7R6A - chains A and B; structure by X-ray diffraction, 1.89 A resolution.

Chain A (and B):
Name: L-asparaginase I
Source organism: Yersinia pestis
Notes: EC 3.5.1.1; chain B of this document is another copy of the same molecule, construct and numbering; everything in this record applies to it too
UniProtKB: A0A3N4B0Q2 (A0A3N4B0Q2_YERPE); residues 2-338 here = UniProt positions 2-338
Chain sequence (338 residues; row label = number of the first residue in the row):
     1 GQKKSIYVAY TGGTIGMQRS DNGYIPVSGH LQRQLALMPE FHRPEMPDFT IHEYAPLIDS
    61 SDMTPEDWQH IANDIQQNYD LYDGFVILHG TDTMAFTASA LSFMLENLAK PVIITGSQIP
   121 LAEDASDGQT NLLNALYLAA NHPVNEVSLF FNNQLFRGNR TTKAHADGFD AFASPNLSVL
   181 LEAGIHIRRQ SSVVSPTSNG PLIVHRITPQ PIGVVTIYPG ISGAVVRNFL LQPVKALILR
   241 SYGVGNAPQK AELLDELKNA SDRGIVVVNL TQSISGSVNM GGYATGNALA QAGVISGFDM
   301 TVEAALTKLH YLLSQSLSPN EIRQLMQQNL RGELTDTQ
Not modelled in the structure: 1-2, 189-194, 338 (chain B: 1, 185-198, 338)
Sequence notes: expression tag (1); engineered mutation Asp124 (Leu in A0A3N4B0Q2), Ala125 (Arg in A0A3N4B0Q2), Ser273 (Cys in A0A3N4B0Q2)

How chain A and chain B interact:
Contacting residue pairs (90; chain A residue first):
  Ser61(A) with Tyr242(B); Ala247(B); Pro248(B)
  Asp62(A) with Pro248(B); Gln249(B), hydrogen bond (side chain-backbone)
  Met63(A) with Pro219(B); Gly220(B)
  Pro65(A) with Pro219(B); Gly220(B)
  Trp68(A) with Pro219(B), hydrophobic
  Asp92(A) with Tyr242(B); Gly243(B); Asn246(B), hydrogen bond
  Thr93(A) with Tyr242(B)
  Phe96(A) with Tyr218(B), hydrophobic; Pro219(B); Tyr242(B), hydrophobic; Gln272(B)
  Lys163(A) with Gly243(B); Ser273(B), hydrogen bond (backbone-side chain)
  Ala164(A) with Ser273(B); Ile274(B), hydrogen bond (backbone-backbone); Ser275(B), hydrogen bond (backbone-backbone)
  His165(A) with Ser273(B); Ser275(B)
  Ala166(A) with Gly243(B); Val244(B); Ser273(B); Ser275(B), hydrogen bond (backbone-backbone); Ser277(B)
  Asp167(A) with Val244(B)
  Gln210(A) with Tyr218(B)
  Pro211(A) with Val225(B), hydrophobic
  Ile212(A) with Tyr218(B), hydrogen bond (backbone-side chain); Val225(B)
  Val214(A) with Val215(B); Thr216(B), hydrogen bond (backbone-backbone)
  Val215(A) with Val214(B)
  Thr216(A) with Val214(B), hydrogen bond (backbone-backbone)
  Tyr218(A) with Phe96(B), hydrophobic; Gln210(B); Ile212(B), hydrogen bond (side chain-backbone); Val214(B), hydrophobic; Leu306(B), hydrophobic; His310(B)
  Pro219(A) with Met63(B); Pro65(B); Trp68(B), hydrophobic; Phe96(B)
  Gly220(A) with Met63(B); Pro65(B)
  Ala224(A) with Pro233(B)
  Val225(A) with Ile212(B)
  Asn228(A) with Asn228(B); Leu231(B), hydrogen bond (side chain-backbone); Gln232(B), hydrogen bond (side chain-backbone)
  Phe229(A) with Phe229(B), hydrophobic
  Leu231(A) with Leu231(B), hydrophobic
  Gln232(A) with Asn228(B), hydrogen bond (backbone-side chain)
  Pro233(A) with Asn228(B)
  Tyr242(A) with Ser61(B); Asp92(B); Thr93(B); Phe96(B), hydrophobic
  Gly243(A) with Asp92(B); Lys163(B); Ala166(B)
  Val244(A) with Ala166(B)
  Asn246(A) with Ser61(B); Asp92(B)
  Ala247(A) with Ser61(B)
  Pro248(A) with Ser61(B); Asp62(B)
  Gln249(A) with Asp62(B), hydrogen bond (backbone-side chain)
  Gln272(A) with Phe96(B)
  Ser273(A) with Lys163(B), hydrogen bond (side chain-backbone); Ala164(B); His165(B); Ala166(B), hydrogen bond (side chain-backbone)
  Ile274(A) with Lys163(B); Ala164(B), hydrogen bond (backbone-backbone); Ile274(B), hydrophobic
  Ser275(A) with Ala164(B), hydrogen bond (backbone-backbone); His165(B), hydrogen bond; Ala166(B), hydrogen bond (backbone-backbone)
  Gly276(A) with His165(B); Ala166(B)
  Ser277(A) with Ala166(B)
  Leu306(A) with Tyr218(B), hydrophobic
  His310(A) with Tyr218(B)
Interface residues without a listed pair, chain A (51 interface residues in all): Thr64, Gly213, Ile217, Val234, Arg240, Thr271, Val302
Interface residues without a listed pair, chain B (52 interface residues in all): Thr64, Thr162, Asp167, Pro211, Gly213, Ile217, Ala224, Val234, Arg240, Thr271, Gly276, Val302

Overview:
Chain A and chain B form an interface of 51 and 52 residues respectively; the contacts include 20 hydrogen
bonds. Polar pairs include Asp62(A)-Gln249(B), Asp92(A)-Asn246(B) and Lys163(A)-Ser273(B).
Both chains are L-asparaginase I (Yersinia pestis). Entry 7R6A (Crystal structure of mutant L124D/R125A/C273S
of L-Asparaginase I from Yersinia pestis) was determined by X-ray diffraction (same publication as 7R69 and
7R6B).
